Entry 8VAT (electron microscopy, 3.20 A resolution); this record covers chains A and E of the 9 polymer chains in the assembly.

Chain A:
Name: DNA polymerase III subunit delta
Organism: Escherichia coli
UniProtKB: P28630 (HOLA_ECOLI); residue numbers follow UniProt; this construct covers 1-343
Amino-acid sequence (343 residues; numbered 1 to 343; the number before each row is that of its first residue):
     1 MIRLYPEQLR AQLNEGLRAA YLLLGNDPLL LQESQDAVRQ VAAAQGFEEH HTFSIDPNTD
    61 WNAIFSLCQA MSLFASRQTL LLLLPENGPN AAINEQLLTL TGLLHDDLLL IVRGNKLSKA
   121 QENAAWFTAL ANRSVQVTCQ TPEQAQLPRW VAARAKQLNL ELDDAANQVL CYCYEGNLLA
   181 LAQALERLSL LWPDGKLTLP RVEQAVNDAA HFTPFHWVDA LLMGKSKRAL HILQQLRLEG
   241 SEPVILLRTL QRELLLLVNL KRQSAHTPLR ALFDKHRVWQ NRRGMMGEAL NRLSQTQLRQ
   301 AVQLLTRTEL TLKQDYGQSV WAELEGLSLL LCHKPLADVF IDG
What the authors report for this chain:
  - binding site for the 11-nt RNA strand: Tyr316
  - conformationally variable residues: Tyr316

Chain E:
Name: DNA polymerase III subunit delta'
Organism: Escherichia coli
UniProtKB: P28631 (HOLB_ECOLI); residues 1-334 here = UniProt positions 1-334
Amino-acid sequence (337 residues; each row starts with the number of its first residue; numbers below 1 keep their minus sign (Gly-2 is residue -2)):
    -2 GPHMRWYPWL RPDFEKLVAS YQAGRGHHAL LIQALPGMGD DALIYALSRY LLCQQPQGHK
    58 SCGHCRGCQL MQAGTHPDYY TLAPEKGKNT LGVDAVREVT EKLNEHARLG GAKVVWVTDA
   118 ALLTDAAANA LLKTLEEPPA ETWFFLATRE PERLLATLRS RCRLHYLAPP PEQYAVTWLS
   178 REVTMSQDAL LAALRLSAGS PGAALALFQG DNWQARETLC QALAYSVPSG DWYSLLAALN
   238 HEQAPARLHW LATLLMDALK RHHGAAQVTN VDVPGLVAEL ANHLSPSRLQ AILGDVCHIR
   298 EQLMSVTGIN RELLITDLLL RIEHYLQPGV VLPVPHL
Not modelled in the structure: -2 to 0
Differences from the reference sequence: expression tag (-2 to 0)
Metal / ion sites: Zn2+: Cys50, Cys59, Cys62, Cys65
Small-molecule neighbours: ADP / beryllium trifluoride: Glu133, Thr154, Arg158
What the authors report for this chain:
  - mutagenesis - K130A: decreased catalytic activity

How chain A and chain E interact:
Contacting residue pairs (27; chain A residue first):
  Arg248(A) - Asn307(E)
  Arg248(A) - Leu310(E)
  Gln251(A) - Asn307(E)  hydrogen bond
  Gln251(A) - Glu309(E)  hydrogen bond
  Gln251(A) - Leu310(E)
  Leu255(A) - Glu309(E)
  Leu255(A) - Thr313(E)
  Val258(A) - Tyr230(E)  hydrophobic
  Asn259(A) - Tyr230(E)  hydrogen bond
  Arg262(A) - Tyr230(E)
  Arg262(A) - Leu317(E)
  Arg262(A) - Glu320(E)  salt bridge
  Arg299(A) - Leu317(E)
  Arg299(A) - His321(E)  hydrogen bond
  Val302(A) - Asp314(E)
  Gln303(A) - Asp314(E)
  Leu305(A) - Leu310(E)  hydrophobic
  Thr306(A) - Leu310(E)
  Thr306(A) - Leu311(E)
  Thr306(A) - Asp314(E)  hydrogen bond
  Glu309(A) - Gly305(E)
  Glu309(A) - Ile306(E)
  Glu309(A) - Asn307(E)  hydrogen bond (side chain-backbone)
  Leu310(A) - Ile306(E)  hydrophobic
  Lys313(A) - Val303(E)
  Lys313(A) - Gly305(E)  hydrogen bond (side chain-backbone)
  Gln314(A) - Val303(E)
Interface residues without a listed pair, chain A (16 interface residues in all): Leu298
Interface residues without a listed pair, chain E (15 interface residues in all): Gln299, Thr304

In short:
The interface between chain A and chain E involves 16 residues on one side and 15 on the other, with 7
hydrogen bonds and 1 salt bridge. Polar pairs include Arg262(A)-Glu320(E), Gln251(A)-Asn307(E) and
Gln251(A)-Glu309(E). The paper reports a binding site for the 11-nt RNA strand at Tyr316(A); K130A of chain E
reduces catalytic activity.
Here chain A is DNA polymerase III subunit delta and chain E is DNA polymerase III subunit delta', both from
Escherichia coli. Entry 8VAT (Structure of the E. coli clamp loader bound to the beta clamp in a Open-RNAp/t
conformation) was determined by electron microscopy together with 8VAL, 8VAM, 8VAN, 8VAP, 8VAQ, 8VAR and 8VAS
from the same study.
